5DVM - chains A and B; structure by X-ray diffraction, 2.95 A resolution.

[Chain A]
Name: Ig gamma-1 chain C region
Organism: Homo sapiens
UniProtKB: P01857 (IGHG1_HUMAN); residues 221-447 here correspond to UniProt positions 104-330 (UniProt number = residue number - 117)
Sequence (227 residues; row label = number of the first residue in the row):
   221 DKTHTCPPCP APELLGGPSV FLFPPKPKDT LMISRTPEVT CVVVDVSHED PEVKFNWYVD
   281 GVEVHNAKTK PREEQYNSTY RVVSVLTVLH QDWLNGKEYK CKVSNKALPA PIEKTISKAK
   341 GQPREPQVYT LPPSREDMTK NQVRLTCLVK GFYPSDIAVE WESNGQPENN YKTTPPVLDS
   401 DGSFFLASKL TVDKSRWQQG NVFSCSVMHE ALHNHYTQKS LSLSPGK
Unresolved in the structure: 221-236, 444-447
Construct notes: variant E356 (Asp239 in P01857), M358 (Leu241 in P01857); engineered mutation D357 (Glu240 in P01857), R364 (Ser247 in P01857), A407 (Tyr290 in P01857)
Cystine bridges: C261-C321, C367-C425
Curated features (UniProtKB/Swiss-Prot):
  - glycosylation: N297 (N-linked (GlcNAc...) (complex) asparagine)

[Chain B]
Name: Fc-III peptide
Sequence (13 residues; each row starts with the number of its first residue):
     1 DCAWHLGELV WCT
Cystine bridges: C2-C12

[Chain A / chain B interface]
Contacting residue pairs - 24 pairs, chain A then chain B:
  L251(A) with V10(B); W11(B)
  M252(A) with V10(B)
  I253(A) with V10(B), hydrogen bond (backbone-backbone); W11(B), hydrophobic
  S254(A) with E8(B); L9(B), hydrogen bond (side chain-backbone)
  E380(A) with H5(B), salt bridge
  E382(A) with L6(B)
  G385(A) with L6(B)
  Q386(A) with L6(B)
  P387(A) with L6(B), hydrophobic
  H433(A) with D1(B), salt bridge; T13(B)
  N434(A) with D1(B), hydrogen bond (side chain-backbone); C2(B); A3(B); V10(B); W11(B); C12(B); T13(B), hydrogen bond
  H435(A) with W11(B)
  Y436(A) with W4(B); H5(B)
Also at the interface, not in a pair above, chain A (18 interface residues in all): K248, H310, L314, S426, M428

[Overview]
18 residues of chain A and 12 residues of chain B are in contact, with 4 hydrogen bonds and 2 salt bridges.
Polar pairs include E380(A)-H5(B), H433(A)-D1(B) and S254(A)-L9(B).
Chain A is Ig gamma-1 chain C region (Homo sapiens) and chain B is Fc-III peptide; the structure, Fc Design
20.8.37 B chain homodimer E357D/S364R/Y407A, was determined by X-ray diffraction (same publication as 5DI8,
5DJ0, 5DJ2, 5DJ6, 5DJ8, 5DJA and 10 further entries).
